4YJM - chain A; structure by X-ray diffraction, 1.95 A resolution.

[Chain A]
Name: ATP-dependent Clp protease adapter protein ClpS 2
From: Agrobacterium tumefaciens (strain C58 / ATCC 33970)
UniProtKB: Q8UD95 (CLPS2_AGRT5); residue numbers follow UniProt; this construct covers 1-103
Chain sequence (103 residues; row label = number of the first residue in the row):
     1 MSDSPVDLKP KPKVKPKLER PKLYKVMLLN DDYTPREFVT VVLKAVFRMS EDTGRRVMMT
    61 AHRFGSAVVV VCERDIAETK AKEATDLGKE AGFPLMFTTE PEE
Not modelled in the structure: 1-17, 103
What the authors report for this chain:
  - mutagenesis - L28A (DeltaDeltaG = -0.26 kcal/mol), R36M (DeltaDeltaG = -0.74 kcal/mol): increased binding to Ypep
  - mutagenesis - L28A (DeltaDeltaG = 0.91 kcal/mol): decreased binding to Fpep
  - mutagenesis - L28A (DeltaDeltaG = 0.30 kcal/mol): decreased binding to Wpep
  - mutagenesis - R36M (DeltaDeltaG = -0.17 kcal/mol): increased binding to Fpep
  - mutagenesis - R36M (DeltaDeltaG = -0.30 kcal/mol): increased binding to Wpep
  - specificity-determining residues: Val39, Met58, Ala61 (proposed by the authors, not directly observed)
  - mutagenesis - L28A, R36M: unchanged binding to Lpep

[Overview]
The paper reports that L28A and R36M increase binding to Ypep; specificity determinants Val39, Met58 and
Ala61.
Chain A is ATP-dependent Clp protease adapter protein ClpS 2 (Agrobacterium tumefaciens (strain C58 / ATCC
33970)); the structure, The apo structure of Agrobacterium tumefaciens ClpS2, was determined by X-ray
diffraction (same publication as 4YJX and 4YKA).
